4HZX - chain A; structure by X-ray diffraction, 2.20 A resolution.

# Chain A
Name: Neuraminidase
Organism: Influenza A virus
UniProtKB: A9YN63 (A9YN63_9INFA); the construct lacks a stretch of the UniProt sequence and is renumbered around it, so the offset changes along the chain: 83-170 = UniProt 83-170; 171-271 = UniProt 172-272; 272-285 = UniProt 274-287; 287-309 = UniProt 288-310; 3 more segments
Chain sequence (388 residues; numbered 82 to 469 plus 3 insertion-coded residues; 3 numbers in that range are skipped by the numbering (no residue carries them; nothing is unmodelled there); the number before each row is that of its first residue):
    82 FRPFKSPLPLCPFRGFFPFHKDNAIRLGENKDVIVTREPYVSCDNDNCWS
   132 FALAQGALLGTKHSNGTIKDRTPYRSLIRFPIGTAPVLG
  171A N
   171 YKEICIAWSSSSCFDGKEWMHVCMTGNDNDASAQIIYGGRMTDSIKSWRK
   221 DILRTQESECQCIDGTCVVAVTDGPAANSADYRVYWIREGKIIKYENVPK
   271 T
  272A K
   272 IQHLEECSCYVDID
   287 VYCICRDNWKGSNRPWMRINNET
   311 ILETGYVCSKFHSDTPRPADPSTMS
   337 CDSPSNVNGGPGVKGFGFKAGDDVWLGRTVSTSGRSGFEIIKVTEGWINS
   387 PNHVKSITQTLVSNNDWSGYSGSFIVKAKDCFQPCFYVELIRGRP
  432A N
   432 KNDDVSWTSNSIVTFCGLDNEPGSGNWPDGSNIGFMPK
Sequence notes: expression tag (82)
Disulfides: Cys92-Cys417, Cys124-Cys129, Cys175-Cys193, Cys183-Cys230, Cys232-Cys237, Cys278-Cys291, Cys280-Cys289, Cys318-Cys337, Cys421-Cys447
Glycans and other covalent adducts: glycan linked to Asn146, Asn307
Metal / ion sites: Ca2+: Asp293, Gly297, Asp324, Gly345, Pro347
Ligand contacts: Oseltamivir carboxylate (G39; (3R,4R,5S)-4-(acetylamino)-5-amino-3-(pentan-3-yloxy)cyclohex-1-ene-1-carboxylic acid): Arg118, Glu119, Asp151, Arg152, Trp178, Ser179, Ile222, Arg224, Glu227, Ala246, Glu276, Glu277, Arg292, Asn294, Gly348, Arg371, Tyr406
Reported in the primary citation:
  - mutagenesis - H274Y (16-fold): decreased binding to Oseltamivir carboxylate
  - mutagenesis - H274Y (Kd 480 nM): decreased binding to 2,3-difluoro-Neu5Ac

# Summary
Bound to chain A: Oseltamivir carboxylate. Covalently linked N-acetylglucosamine: at Asn146 and Asn307. The
Ca2+ site is built by Asp293, Gly297, Asp324, Gly345 and Pro347. The paper reports that H274Y reduces binding
to Oseltamivir carboxylate; H274Y reduces binding to 2,3-difluoro-Neu5Ac.
Chain A is Neuraminidase (Influenza A virus); the structure, Crystal structure of influenza A neuraminidase N3
complexed with oseltamivir, was determined by X-ray diffraction (same publication as 4I00, 4HZV, 4HZW, 4HZY
and 4HZZ).
